PDB entry 7F60 | X-ray diffraction, 2.85 A resolution | chains A and E of the 3 polymer chains in the assembly

Chain A:
Protein: mRNA export factor
Organism: Homo sapiens
UniProt: P78406 (RAE1L_HUMAN); numbering as in UniProt (aligned over 1-368)
Amino-acid sequence (368 residues; row label = number of the first residue in the row):
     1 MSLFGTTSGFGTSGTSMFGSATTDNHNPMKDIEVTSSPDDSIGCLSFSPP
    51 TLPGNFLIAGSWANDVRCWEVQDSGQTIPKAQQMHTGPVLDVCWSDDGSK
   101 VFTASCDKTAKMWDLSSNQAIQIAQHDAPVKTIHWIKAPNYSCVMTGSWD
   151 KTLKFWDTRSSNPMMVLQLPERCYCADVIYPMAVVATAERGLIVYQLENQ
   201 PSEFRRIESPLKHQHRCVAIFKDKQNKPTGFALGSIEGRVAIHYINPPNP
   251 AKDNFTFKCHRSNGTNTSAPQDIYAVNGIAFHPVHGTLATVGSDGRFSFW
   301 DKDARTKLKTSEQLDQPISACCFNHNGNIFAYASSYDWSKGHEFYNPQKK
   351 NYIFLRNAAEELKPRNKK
Not modelled in the structure: 1-30, 264-267, 366-368

Chain E:
Protein: ORF6 protein
Organism: Severe acute respiratory syndrome coronavirus 2
UniProt: P0DTC6 (NS6_SARS2); residues 1-61 here = UniProt positions 1-61
Amino-acid sequence (61 residues; numbered 1 to 61; the number before each row is that of its first residue):
     1 MFHLVDFQVTIAEILLIIMRTFKVSIWNLDYIINLIIKNLSKSLTENKYS
    51 QLDEEQPMEID
Not modelled in the structure: 1-52
Swiss-Prot annotation at these positions:
  - region: Ile-18 to Val-24 (Important for host Golgi localization)
  - natural variant: Phe-2 (F2H: In strain: Eta/B.1.525), His-3 (deletion: In strain: Eta/B.1.525), Asp-61 (D61L: In strain: Omicron/BA.2, Omicron/BA.2.12.1 and 5 more)
  - mutagenesis: Met-1 to Leu-16 (Retains interaction with human NUP98-RAE1 complex. Increases down-regulation of protein expression of newly transcribed genes in host cell), Ile-18 to Val-24 (Complete loss of Golgi localization), Phe-22 to Asp-30 (Retains interaction with human NUP98-RAE1 complex. Increases down-regulation of protein expression of newly transcribed genes in host cell), Lys-38 to Asp-61 (Loss of interaction with human NUP98-RAE1 complex which suppresses the down-regulation of protein expression of newly transcribed genes in the host cell), Ser-50 to Asp-61 (Loss of interaction with human NUP98-RAE1 complex which suppresses the down-regulation of protein expression of newly transcribed genes in the host cell), Met-58 (M58A: Loss of interaction with human NUP98-RAE1 complex which suppresses the mRNA accumulation in the nucleus, the down-regulation of protein expression of newly transcribed genes in the host cell ...), Asp-61 (D61DYP: Does not affect repression of reporter protein expression)
What the authors report for this chain:
  - mutagenesis - D53A (2.4-11.5 folds), E54A (2.4-11.5 folds), E55A (2.4-11.5 folds), P57A (2.4-11.5 folds), E59A (2.4-11.5 folds), D61A (2.4-11.5 folds): decreased binding to Rae1-Nup98
  - mutagenesis - M58A: abolished binding to Rae1-Nup98
  - mutagenesis - M58A: abolished signaling
  - mutagenesis - E46K: decreased signaling
  - mutagenesis - E46K: decreased binding to mRNA export factor (chain A)

Interface between chain A and chain E:
Pairs across the interface (24; chain A residue first):
  Arg-239(A) with Asp-61(E), salt bridge
  Phe-255(A) with Met-58(E), hydrophobic
  Thr-256(A) with Ile-60(E); Asp-61(E), hydrogen bond (backbone-backbone)
  Phe-257(A) with Met-58(E), hydrophobic; Glu-59(E)
  Lys-258(A) with Glu-59(E), hydrogen bond (backbone-backbone); Asp-61(E)
  Trp-300(A) with Met-58(E), hydrophobic
  Asp-301(A) with Met-58(E)
  Arg-305(A) with Pro-57(E); Met-58(E), hydrogen bond (backbone-backbone)
  Thr-306(A) with Glu-55(E); Gln-56(E), hydrogen bond (side chain-backbone); Pro-57(E); Met-58(E)
  Lys-307(A) with Asp-53(E); Glu-54(E), hydrogen bond (side chain-backbone); Glu-55(E); Gln-56(E), hydrogen bond (backbone-backbone)
  Leu-308(A) with Asp-53(E); Glu-54(E)
  Lys-309(A) with Asp-53(E)
  Thr-310(A) with Asp-53(E)
Also at the interface, not in a pair above, chain A (14 interface residues in all): Lys-302
From the paper, about this interface:
  - residue pairs: Phe-255(A)/Met-58(E), Phe-257(A)/Met-58(E), Trp-300(A)/Met-58(E), Arg-305(A)/Met-58(E) (hydrogen bond), Lys-307(A)/Gln-56(E) (hydrogen bond)
  - interface residues, chain E: Met-58(E)
  - hot spots on chain E (mutagenesis) - M58L (43 folds), I60A: decreased binding to mRNA export factor (chain A)

Overview:
14 residues of chain A face 9 of chain E across their interface; the contacts include 6 hydrogen bonds and 1
salt bridge. Among the polar pairs are Arg-239(A)/Asp-61(E), Thr-306(A)/Gln-56(E) and Lys-307(A)/Glu-54(E).
The paper describes contacts between Phe-255(A) and Met-58(E), Phe-257(A) and Met-58(E) and Trp-300(A) and
Met-58(E); hydrogen bonds between Arg-305(A) and Met-58(E) and Lys-307(A) and Gln-56(E). The paper reports
that D53A, E54A and E55A of chain E, among others, reduce binding to Rae1-Nup98; the interface residue
Met-58(E); 10 substitutions were tested in all.
Here chain A is mRNA export factor (Homo sapiens) and chain E is ORF6 protein (Severe acute respiratory
syndrome coronavirus 2). Entry 7F60 (Crystal structure of auxiliary protein in complex with human nuclear
protein) was determined by X-ray diffraction together with 7F90 from the same study.
